PDB entry 1TSM | X-ray diffraction, 3.00 A resolution | chain A

== Chain A ==
Molecule: Thymidylate synthase
Organism: Lactobacillus casei
Notes: EC 2.1.1.45
Reference sequence: P00469 (TYSY_LACCA); residues 1-316 here = UniProt positions 1-316
Amino-acid sequence (316 residues; each row starts with the number of its first residue):
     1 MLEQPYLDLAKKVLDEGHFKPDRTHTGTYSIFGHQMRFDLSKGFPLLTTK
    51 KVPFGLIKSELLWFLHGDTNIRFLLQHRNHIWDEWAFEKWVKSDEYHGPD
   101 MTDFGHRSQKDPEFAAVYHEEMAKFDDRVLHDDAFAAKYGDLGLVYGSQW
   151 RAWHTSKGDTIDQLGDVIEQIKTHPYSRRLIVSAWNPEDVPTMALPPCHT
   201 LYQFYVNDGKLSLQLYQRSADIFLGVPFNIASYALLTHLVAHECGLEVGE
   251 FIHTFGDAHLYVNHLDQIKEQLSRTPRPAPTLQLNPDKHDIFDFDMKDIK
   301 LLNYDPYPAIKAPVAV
UniProt features mapped onto this chain:
  - active site: Cys-198 (Nucleophile)
  - binding site (dUMP): Arg-23, Arg-178, Arg-179, Arg-218 to Asp-221, Asn-229, His-259 to Tyr-261
  - binding site ((6R)-5,10-methylene-5,6,7,8-tetrahydrofolate): Asp-221, Ala-315
Small-molecule neighbours: MR2 (3-diphenol-6-nitro-3H-benzo[de]isochromen-1-one): Arg-23, Ile-81, Trp-82, Glu-84, Trp-85, Glu-88, Phe-104, Leu-195, Asp-221, Leu-224, Val-314
What the authors report for this chain:
  - binding site for MR2: Arg-23, Trp-82, Glu-84, Trp-85, Glu-88, Leu-195, Asp-221
  - conformationally variable residues (side-chain flip): Trp-85
  - mutagenesis - V316A (13-fold): decreased binding to MR2
  - mutagenesis - E60D: increased binding to phenolphthalein
  - mutagenesis - E60D: abolished binding to compound3
  - mutagenesis - W82Y: unchanged binding to phenolphthalein

== Overview ==
Chain A binds compound MR2. UniProt lists active-site residue Cys-198, 11 dUMP-binding residues and
(6R)-5,10-methylene-5,6,7,8-tetrahydrofolate-binding residues Asp-221 and Ala-315. The paper reports a binding
site for MR2 at Arg-23, Trp-82 and Glu-84 among others; V316A reduces binding to MR2; 3 substitutions were
tested in all.
Chain A is Thymidylate synthase (Lactobacillus casei); the structure, L. casei thymidylate synthase with
species specific inhibitor, was determined by X-ray diffraction (same publication as 1TSL).
